Entry 6NUS (electron microscopy, 3.50 A resolution); this record covers chains A and B.

== Chain A ==
Protein: NSP12
Organism: Human SARS coronavirus
UniProt: P0C6X7 (R1AB_CVHSA); the author numbering skips numbers that UniProt does not, so the offset changes along the chain: 1-891 = UniProt 4370-5260; 893-932 = UniProt 5261-5300
Sequence (955 residues; each row starts with the number of its first residue; note: 1 number in that range is skipped by the numbering (no residue carries it; nothing is unmodelled there); numbers below 1 keep their minus sign (Met-1 is residue -1)):
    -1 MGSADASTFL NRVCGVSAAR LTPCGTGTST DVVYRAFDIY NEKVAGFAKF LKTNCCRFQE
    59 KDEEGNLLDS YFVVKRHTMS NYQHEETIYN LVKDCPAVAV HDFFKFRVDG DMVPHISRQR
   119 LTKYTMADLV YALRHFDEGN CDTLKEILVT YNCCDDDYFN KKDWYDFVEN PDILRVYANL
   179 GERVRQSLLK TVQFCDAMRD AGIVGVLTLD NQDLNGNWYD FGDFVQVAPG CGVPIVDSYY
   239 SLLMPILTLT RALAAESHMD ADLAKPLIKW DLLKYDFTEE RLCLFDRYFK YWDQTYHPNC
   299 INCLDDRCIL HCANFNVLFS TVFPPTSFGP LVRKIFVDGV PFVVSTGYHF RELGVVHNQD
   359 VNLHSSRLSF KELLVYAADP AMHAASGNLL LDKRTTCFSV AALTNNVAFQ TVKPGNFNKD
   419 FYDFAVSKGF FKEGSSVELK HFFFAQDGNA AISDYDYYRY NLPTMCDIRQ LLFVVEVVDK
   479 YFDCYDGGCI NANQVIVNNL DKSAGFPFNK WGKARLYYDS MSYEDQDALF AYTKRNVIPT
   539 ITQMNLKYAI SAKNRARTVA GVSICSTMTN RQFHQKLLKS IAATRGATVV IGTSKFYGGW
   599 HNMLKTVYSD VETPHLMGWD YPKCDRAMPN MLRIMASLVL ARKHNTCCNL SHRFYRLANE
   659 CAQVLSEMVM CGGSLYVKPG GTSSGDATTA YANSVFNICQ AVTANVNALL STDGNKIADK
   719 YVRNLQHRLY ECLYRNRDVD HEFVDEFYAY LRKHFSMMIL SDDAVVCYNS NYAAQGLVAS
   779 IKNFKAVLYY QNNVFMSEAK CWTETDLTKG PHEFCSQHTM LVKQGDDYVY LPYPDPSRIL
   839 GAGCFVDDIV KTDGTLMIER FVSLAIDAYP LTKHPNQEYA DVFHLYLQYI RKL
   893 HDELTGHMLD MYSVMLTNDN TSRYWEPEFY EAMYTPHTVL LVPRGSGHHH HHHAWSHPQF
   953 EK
Not modelled in the structure: -1 to 117, 218-221, 404-412, 427-455, 543-559, 841-853, 893-906, 920-954
Differences from the reference sequence: expression tag (-1 to 0, 933-954)
Swiss-Prot annotation at these positions:
  - region: Thr582 to Pro620 (RdRp Palm N-ter)
  - active site: Ser759, Asp760, Asp761
  - binding site (Mn(2+)): Asn209, Asp218
  - binding site (Zn(2+)): His295, Cys301, Cys306, Cys310, Cys487, His642, Cys645, Cys646
Ion coordination: Zn2+ site 1: Cys301, Cys306, Cys310; Zn2+ site 2: Cys487, His642, Cys645, Cys646
From the paper describing this entry:
  - Zn2+ coordination: His295, Cys487

== Chain B ==
Protein: NSP8
Organism: Human SARS coronavirus
UniProt: P0C6U8 (R1A_CVHSA); residues 1-198 here correspond to UniProt positions 3920-4117 (UniProt number = residue number + 3919)
Sequence (198 residues; each row starts with the number of its first residue):
     1 AIASEFSSLP SYAAYATAQE AYEQAVANGD SEVVLKKLKK SLNVAKSEFD RDAAMQRKLE
    61 KMADQAMTQM YKQARSEDKR AKVTSAMQTM LFTMLRKLDN DALNNIINNA RDGCVPLNII
   121 PLTTAAKLMV VVPDYGTYKN TCDGNTFTYA SALWEIQQVV DADSKIVQLS EINMDNSPNL
   181 AWPLIVTALR ANSAVKLQ
Not modelled in the structure: 1-79, 192-198
Swiss-Prot annotation at these positions:
  - site: Gln198 (Cleavage)

== How chain A and chain B interact ==
Residue-residue contacts - 98 pairs, chain A then chain B:
  Leu270(A) with Pro116(B); Ile119(B)
  Leu271(A) with Asn109(B); Pro116(B); Ile119(B), hydrophobic
  Tyr273(A) with Arg111(B), hydrogen bond; Asp112(B), hydrogen bond; Cys114(B); Pro116(B), hydrophobic
  Asp274(A) with Arg111(B), salt bridge
  Thr324(A) with Pro116(B); Asn118(B); Ile119(B)
  Phe326(A) with Asn118(B), hydrogen bond (backbone-side chain)
  Pro328(A) with Pro116(B); Leu117(B), hydrogen bond (backbone-backbone)
  Leu329(A) with Cys114(B), hydrophobic; Val115(B)
  Val330(A) with Gly113(B); Cys114(B); Val115(B), hydrogen bond (backbone-backbone); Leu117(B), hydrophobic; Ile120(B), hydrophobic
  Arg331(A) with Asp112(B), hydrogen bond (side chain-backbone); Gly113(B); Cys114(B)
  Lys332(A) with Asn104(B), hydrogen bond
  Val338(A) with Leu95(B), hydrophobic
  Pro339(A) with Leu95(B); Asp99(B)
  Phe340(A) with Leu95(B), hydrophobic
  Val341(A) with Leu98(B); Leu103(B), hydrophobic; Ile120(B), hydrophobic
  Phe368(A) with Arg80(B); Val83(B), hydrophobic; Thr84(B); Met87(B), hydrophobic
  Leu371(A) with Thr84(B); Met87(B), hydrophobic; Gln88(B); Leu91(B), hydrophobic
  Leu372(A) with Met87(B)
  Tyr374(A) with Leu91(B), hydrophobic
  Ala375(A) with Met90(B), hydrophobic
  Pro378(A) with Leu117(B)
  Ala379(A) with Leu117(B), hydrophobic
  Met380(A) with Leu91(B); Met94(B); Leu95(B), hydrophobic; Leu98(B), hydrophobic
  His381(A) with Met90(B); Met94(B)
  Ala382(A) with Pro121(B)
  Ala383(A) with Leu98(B); Ile120(B), hydrophobic; Thr124(B), hydrogen bond (backbone-side chain)
  Ser384(A) with Met94(B); Lys97(B); Leu98(B)
  Gly385(A) with Ala125(B)
  Asn386(A) with Ala125(B); Lys127(B)
  Leu387(A) with Pro121(B); Leu122(B), hydrophobic; Ala125(B); Lys127(B), hydrogen bond (backbone-backbone); Leu128(B); Met129(B), hydrogen bond (backbone-backbone); Tyr149(B), hydrophobic; Trp154(B), hydrophobic
  Leu388(A) with Met129(B); Tyr149(B)
  Leu389(A) with Leu128(B); Met129(B), hydrogen bond (backbone-backbone); Val130(B); Val131(B), hydrogen bond (backbone-backbone); Thr141(B); Tyr149(B), hydrophobic
  Lys391(A) with Val131(B), hydrogen bond (backbone-backbone); Pro133(B); Thr137(B); Thr141(B)
  Arg392(A) with Val131(B)
  Phe396(A) with Asn118(B)
  Val398(A) with Asn118(B); Pro121(B)
  Thr402(A) with Met129(B)
  Asn403(A) with Lys127(B); Met129(B)
  Pro505(A) with Met90(B), hydrophobic
  Trp509(A) with Ala86(B); Met87(B), hydrophobic; Met90(B), hydrophobic
  Leu514(A) with Val83(B), hydrophobic
  Tyr515(A) with Val83(B), hydrophobic
  Ser518(A) with Arg80(B)
  Asp523(A) with Arg80(B), salt bridge
Interface residues without a listed pair, chain A (54 interface residues in all): Lys272, Pro323, Ser325, Gly327, Leu366, Asp390, Ala399, Ala400, Phe506, Val675
Interface residues without a listed pair, chain B (45 interface residues in all): Phe92, Ile107, Ala150, Pro183, Arg190

== Summary ==
54 residues of chain A and 45 residues of chain B are in contact, with 13 hydrogen bonds and 2 salt bridges.
Among the polar pairs are Asp274(A)-Arg111(B), Asp523(A)-Arg80(B) and Tyr273(A)-Arg111(B). From UniProt: 3
active-site residues, Mn2+-binding residues Asn209(A) and Asp218(A) and 8 Zn2+-binding residues on chain A.
From the paper: Zn2+ coordination by His295(A) and Cys487(A).
Chain A is NSP12 and chain B is NSP8, both from Human SARS coronavirus; the structure, SARS-Coronavirus NSP12
bound to NSP8 co-factor, was determined by electron microscopy together with 6NUR from the same study.
